PDB entry 3B1O | X-ray diffraction, 2.10 A resolution | chains A and B

# Chain A (and B)
Name: Ribokinase, putative
Organism: Burkholderia thailandensis
Notes: EC 2.7.1.143; chain B of this document is another copy of the same molecule, construct and numbering; everything in this record applies to it too
Reference sequence: Q2SZE4 (Q2SZE4_BURTA); numbering as in UniProt (aligned over 1-312)
Chain sequence (326 residues; numbered 1 to 326; the number before each row is that of its first residue):
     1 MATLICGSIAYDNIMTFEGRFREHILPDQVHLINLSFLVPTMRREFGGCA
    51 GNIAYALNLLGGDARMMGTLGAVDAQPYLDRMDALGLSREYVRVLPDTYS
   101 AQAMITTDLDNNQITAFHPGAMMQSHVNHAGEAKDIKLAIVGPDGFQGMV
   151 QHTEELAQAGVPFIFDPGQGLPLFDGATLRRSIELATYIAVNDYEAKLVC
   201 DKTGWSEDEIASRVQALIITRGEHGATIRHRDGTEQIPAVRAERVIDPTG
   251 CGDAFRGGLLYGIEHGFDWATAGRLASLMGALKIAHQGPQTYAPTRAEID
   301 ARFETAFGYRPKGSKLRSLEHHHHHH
Not modelled in the structure: 1, 315-326 (chain B: 1, 305-326)
Differences from the reference sequence: expression tag (313-326)
From the paper describing this entry:
  - contacts within the chain: Gln-113/Thr-249 (hydrogen bond)
  - catalytic residues: Asp-253 (proposed by the authors, not directly observed)
  - mutagenesis - G170Q: increased catalytic activity on ADO
  - mutagenesis - G170Q: decreased catalytic activity on INO

# Interface between chain A and chain B
Contacting residue pairs (66; chain A residue first):
  Asn-13(A) with Tyr-99(B), hydrogen bond
  Met-15(A) with Met-104(B), hydrophobic
  Phe-21(A) with Ile-33(B), hydrophobic
  Arg-22(A) with Val-30(B); His-31(B)
  Ile-25(A) with Ile-25(B)
  Leu-26(A) with Arg-22(B), hydrogen bond (backbone-side chain)
  Pro-27(A) with Arg-22(B); Ile-25(B)
  Gln-29(A) with Arg-22(B), hydrogen bond (backbone-side chain)
  Val-30(A) with Arg-22(B)
  His-31(A) with Arg-22(B), hydrogen bond (backbone-side chain); Asn-112(B)
  Leu-32(A) with Asn-111(B); Asn-112(B)
  Ile-33(A) with Arg-22(B); Asn-112(B), hydrogen bond (backbone-side chain); Gln-113(B), hydrogen bond (backbone-backbone)
  Asn-34(A) with Gln-113(B)
  Leu-35(A) with Gln-113(B), hydrogen bond (backbone-backbone); Ile-114(B); Thr-115(B), hydrogen bond (backbone-backbone)
  Ser-36(A) with Thr-115(B)
  Phe-37(A) with Ile-114(B), hydrophobic; Thr-115(B), hydrogen bond (backbone-backbone); Ala-116(B); Phe-117(B), hydrogen bond (backbone-backbone)
  Leu-38(A) with Phe-117(B)
  Val-39(A) with Ala-116(B), hydrophobic; Phe-117(B), hydrogen bond (backbone-backbone); His-118(B), hydrogen bond (backbone-side chain); Pro-119(B)
  Pro-40(A) with His-118(B)
  Thr-41(A) with His-118(B)
  Met-42(A) with Tyr-99(B), hydrophobic; Gln-102(B); His-118(B)
  Arg-43(A) with Tyr-99(B)
  Arg-44(A) with Tyr-99(B), hydrogen bond (backbone-side chain)
  Tyr-99(A) with Pro-77(B)
  Asp-110(A) with Val-30(B)
  Asn-112(A) with His-31(B), hydrogen bond (side chain-backbone); Leu-32(B); Ile-33(B), hydrogen bond (side chain-backbone)
  Gln-113(A) with Ile-33(B), hydrogen bond (backbone-backbone); Asn-34(B), hydrogen bond (backbone-backbone); Leu-35(B), hydrogen bond (backbone-backbone)
  Ile-114(A) with Leu-35(B); Phe-37(B), hydrophobic; Ile-114(B), hydrophobic
  Thr-115(A) with Leu-35(B), hydrogen bond (backbone-backbone); Ser-36(B); Phe-37(B), hydrogen bond (backbone-backbone)
  Ala-116(A) with Met-15(B), hydrophobic; Phe-37(B)
  Phe-117(A) with Phe-37(B), hydrogen bond (backbone-backbone); Leu-38(B); Val-39(B), hydrogen bond (backbone-backbone)
  His-118(A) with Val-39(B); Met-42(B)
  Pro-119(A) with Leu-38(B), hydrophobic; Val-39(B)
  Gln-169(A) with Asn-34(B), hydrogen bond (side chain-backbone); Ser-36(B)
  Tyr-194(A) with Leu-26(B), hydrophobic; Asn-34(B)
Interface residues without a listed pair, chain A (39 interface residues in all): Asp-12, Met-104, Met-122, Leu-173
Interface residues without a listed pair, chain B (33 interface residues in all): Phe-21, Pro-40, Val-73, Gln-76, Asp-110
Interface features reported in the paper:
  - residue pairs: Gln-113(A)/Asn-34(B) (hydrogen bond)

# Overview
39 residues of chain A face 33 of chain B across their interface, with 23 hydrogen bonds. Polar contacts
include Asn-13(A)/Tyr-99(B), Leu-26(A)/Arg-22(B) and Gln-29(A)/Arg-22(B). The paper describes a hydrogen bond
between Gln-113(A) and Asn-34(B). From the paper: the catalytic residue Asp-253(A); G170Q of chain A increases
catalytic activity on ADO.
Both chains are Ribokinase, putative (Burkholderia thailandensis). Entry 3B1O (Structure of Burkholderia
thailandensis nucleoside kinase (BthNK) in ligand-free form) was determined by X-ray diffraction together with
3B1N, 3B1P, 3B1Q and 3B1R from the same study.
